Entry 7PIV (electron microscopy, 2.86 A resolution); this record covers chains A and N of the 6 polymer chains in the assembly.

Chain A:
Molecule: Isoform Gnas-2 of Guanine nucleotide-binding protein G(s) subunit alpha isoforms short
From: Homo sapiens
UniProtKB: P63092 (GNAS2_HUMAN), isoform P63092-2; residue numbers follow UniProt; this construct covers 1-380
Sequence (380 residues; numbered 1 to 380; the number before each row is that of its first residue):
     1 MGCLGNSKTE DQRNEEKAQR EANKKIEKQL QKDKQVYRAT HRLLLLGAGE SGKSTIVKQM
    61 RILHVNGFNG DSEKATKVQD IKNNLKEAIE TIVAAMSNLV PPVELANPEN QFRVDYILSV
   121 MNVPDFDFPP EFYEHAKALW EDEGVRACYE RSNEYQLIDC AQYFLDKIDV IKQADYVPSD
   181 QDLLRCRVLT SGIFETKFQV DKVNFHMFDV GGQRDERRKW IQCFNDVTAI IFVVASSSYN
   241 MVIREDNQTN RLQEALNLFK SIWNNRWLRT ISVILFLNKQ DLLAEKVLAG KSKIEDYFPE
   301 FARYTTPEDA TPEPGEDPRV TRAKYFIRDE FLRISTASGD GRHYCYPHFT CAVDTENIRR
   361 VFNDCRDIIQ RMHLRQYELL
Disordered / not traced: 1-12, 48-193, 237-248, 281-292, 307-321

Chain N:
Molecule: Camelid antibody VHH fragment - nanobody 35
From: Lama glama
Notes: antibody fragment or engineered binder
Sequence (134 residues; row label = number of the first residue in the row):
     1 QVQLQESGGG LVQPGGSLRL SCAASGFTFS NYKMNWVRQA PGKGLEWVSD ISQSGASISY
    61 TGSVKGRFTI SRDNAKNTLY LQMNSLKPED TAVYYCARCP APFTRDCFDV TSTTYAYRGQ
   121 GTQVTVSSHH HHHH
Disordered / not traced: 129-134
Disulfide bonds: Cys22-Cys96, Cys99-Cys107

Interface between chain A and chain N:
Residue-residue contacts (26; chain A residue first):
  Arg214(A) - Thr114(N)  hydrogen bond
  Asp215(A) - Ser112(N)
  Glu216(A) - Asp109(N)
  Glu216(A) - Ser112(N)
  Glu216(A) - Thr114(N)  hydrogen bond
  Glu216(A) - Tyr115(N)
  Arg217(A) - Asp109(N)  hydrogen bond (backbone-side chain)
  Arg218(A) - Pro100(N)
  Arg218(A) - Phe108(N)
  Arg218(A) - Asp109(N)  salt bridge
  Arg218(A) - Tyr115(N)
  Thr249(A) - Glu46(N)
  Asn250(A) - Glu46(N)
  Gln253(A) - Thr61(N)
  Glu254(A) - Glu46(N)
  Glu254(A) - Trp47(N)  hydrogen bond (side chain-backbone)
  Asn257(A) - Trp47(N)
  Ser261(A) - Asp106(N)
  Ser261(A) - Cys107(N)  hydrogen bond (side chain-backbone)
  Ser261(A) - Phe108(N)
  Asn265(A) - Asp106(N)  hydrogen bond
  Arg269(A) - Arg105(N)
  Tyr297(A) - Gly62(N)
  Tyr297(A) - Ser63(N)
  Pro299(A) - Gly62(N)
  Ser338(A) - Arg105(N)
Also at the interface, not in a pair above, chain A (22 interface residues in all): Ile221, Ile262, Asn264, Arg266, Asp296, Phe298
Also at the interface, not in a pair above, chain N (20 interface residues in all): Lys43, Leu45, Tyr60, Lys65, Thr111, Tyr117

Summary:
22 residues of chain A face 20 of chain N across their interface, with 6 hydrogen bonds and 1 salt bridge.
Polar pairs include Arg218(A)-Asp109(N), Arg214(A)-Thr114(N) and Glu216(A)-Thr114(N).
Chain A is Isoform Gnas-2 of Guanine nucleotide-binding protein G(s) subunit alpha isoforms short (Homo
sapiens) and chain N is Camelid antibody VHH fragment - nanobody 35 (Lama glama); the structure, Active
Melanocortin-4 receptor (MC4R)- Gs protein complex bound to agonist NDP-alpha-MSH at 2.86 A resolution, was
determined by electron microscopy together with 7PIU from the same study.
